PDB entry 8YVZ | electron microscopy, 3.45 A resolution | chains B and I of the 20 polymer chains in the assembly

# Chain B (and I)
Molecule: Spike glycoprotein E2
Source organism: Semliki Forest virus 4
Notes: chain I of this document is another copy of the same molecule, construct and numbering; everything in this record applies to it too
Reference sequence: A0A0E3T652 (A0A0E3T652_SFV); residues 5-422 here correspond to UniProt positions 338-755 (UniProt number = residue number + 333)
Sequence (418 residues; row label = number of the first residue in the row):
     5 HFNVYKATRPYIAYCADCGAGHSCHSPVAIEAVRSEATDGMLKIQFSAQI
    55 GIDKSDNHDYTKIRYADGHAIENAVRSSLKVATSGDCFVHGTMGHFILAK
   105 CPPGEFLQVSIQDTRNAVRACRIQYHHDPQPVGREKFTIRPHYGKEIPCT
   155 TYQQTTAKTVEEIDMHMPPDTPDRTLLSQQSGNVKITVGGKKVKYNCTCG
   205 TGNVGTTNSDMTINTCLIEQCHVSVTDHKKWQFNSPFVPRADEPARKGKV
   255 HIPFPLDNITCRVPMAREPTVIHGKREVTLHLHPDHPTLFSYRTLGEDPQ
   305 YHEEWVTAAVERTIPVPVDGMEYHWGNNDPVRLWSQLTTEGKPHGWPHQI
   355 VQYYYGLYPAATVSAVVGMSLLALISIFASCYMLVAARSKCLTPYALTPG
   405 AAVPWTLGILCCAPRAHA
Disulfides: C19-C125, C91-C105, C201-C225, C203-C220
Glycans and other covalent adducts: N-acetylglucosamine (NAG) linked to N200; glycan linked to N262

# Chain B / chain I interface
Contacting residue pairs (13; chain B residue first):
  F92(B) - A24(I)  hydrophobic
  H94(B) - A24(I)
  T142(B) - E109(I)
  T142(B) - Q128(I)
  I143(B) - D21(I)
  I143(B) - R126(I)
  I143(B) - I127(I)
  I143(B) - Q128(I)
  R144(B) - A20(I)  hydrogen bond (side chain-backbone)
  R144(B) - G25(I)  hydrogen bond (side chain-backbone)
  R144(B) - S27(I)
  R266(B) - Y18(I)
  H290(B) - Q128(I)
Interface residues without a listed pair, chain B (9 interface residues in all): P145, H146
Interface residues without a listed pair, chain I (12 interface residues in all): G23, F241

# Overview
9 residues of chain B and 12 residues of chain I are in contact; the contacts include 2 hydrogen bonds. Polar
pairs include R144(B)-A20(I) and R144(B)-G25(I). N-acetylglucosamine is covalently linked to N200(B).
Chain B and chain I are both Spike glycoprotein E2 (Semliki Forest virus 4); the structure, Semliki Forest
virus viron, was determined by electron microscopy together with 8YVY, 8YW1 and 8YW2 from the same study.
